2LTT - chains A and B of the 3 polymer chains in the assembly; structure by solution NMR.

Chain A (and B):
Molecule: Putative uncharacterized protein ydbC
Source organism: Lactococcus lactis subsp. lactis
Notes: chain B of this document is another copy of the same molecule, construct and numbering; everything in this record applies to it too
UniProt: Q9CIP3 (Q9CIP3_LACLA); numbering as in UniProt (aligned over 1-72)
Amino-acid sequence (80 residues; row label = number of the first residue in the row):
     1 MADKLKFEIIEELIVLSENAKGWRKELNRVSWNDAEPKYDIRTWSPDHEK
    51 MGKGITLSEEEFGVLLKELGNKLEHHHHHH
Unresolved in the structure: 75-80
Construct notes: expression tag (73-80)
What the authors report for this chain:
  - binding site for the 17-nt DNA strand: L5, F7, A20, K21, W23, W32, N33, A35, D40, R42, T43, K50, M51, K53, T56, E61
  - conformationally variable residues (order/disorder transition): K4 to K6, A35 to E36

Interface between chain A and chain B:
Residue-residue contacts (34):
  I14(A) - E68(B)
  I14(A) - L69(B)
  I14(A) - K72(B)
  L16(A) - E61(B)
  L16(A) - V64(B)
  L16(A) - L65(B)
  N19(A) - E60(B)
  K25(A) - S58(B)
  K25(A) - E60(B)
  K25(A) - E61(B)
  I41(A) - I55(B)
  G54(A) - G54(B)
  I55(A) - I41(B)
  I55(A) - I55(B)
  S58(A) - K25(B)
  E60(A) - N19(B)
  E60(A) - K25(B)
  E61(A) - L16(B)
  E61(A) - K25(B)
  F62(A) - L69(B)
  V64(A) - L16(B)
  L65(A) - L16(B)
  L65(A) - L27(B)
  L66(A) - L69(B)
  L66(A) - L73(B)
  K67(A) - L73(B)
  E68(A) - I14(B)
  L69(A) - I14(B)
  L69(A) - F62(B)
  L69(A) - L66(B)
  G70(A) - G70(B)
  K72(A) - I14(B)
  L73(A) - L66(B)
  L73(A) - K67(B)
Also at the interface, not in a pair above, chain A (24 interface residues in all): L13, V15, L27, L57
Also at the interface, not in a pair above, chain B (24 interface residues in all): L13, V15, L57

Summary:
The chain A/chain B interface involves 24 residues from each chain. From the paper: a binding site for the
17-nt DNA strand at L5(A), F7(A) and A20(A) among others; conformational variability at K4(A) and A35(A).
Both chains are Putative uncharacterized protein ydbC (Lactococcus lactis subsp. lactis). Entry 2LTT (Solution
NMR Structure of YdbC:dT19G1 complex. Northeast Structural Genomics Consortium (NESG) Target KR150) was
determined by solution NMR.
